PDB entry 8DY7 | electron microscopy, 3.18 A resolution | chains C and D of the 11 polymer chains in the assembly

[Chain C]
Name: DNA-directed RNA polymerase subunit beta
Organism: Streptomyces venezuelae
Notes: EC 2.7.7.6
UniProtKB: F2RIS5 (F2RIS5_STRVP); numbering as in UniProt (aligned over 1-1178)
Chain sequence (1178 residues; row label = number of the first residue in the row):
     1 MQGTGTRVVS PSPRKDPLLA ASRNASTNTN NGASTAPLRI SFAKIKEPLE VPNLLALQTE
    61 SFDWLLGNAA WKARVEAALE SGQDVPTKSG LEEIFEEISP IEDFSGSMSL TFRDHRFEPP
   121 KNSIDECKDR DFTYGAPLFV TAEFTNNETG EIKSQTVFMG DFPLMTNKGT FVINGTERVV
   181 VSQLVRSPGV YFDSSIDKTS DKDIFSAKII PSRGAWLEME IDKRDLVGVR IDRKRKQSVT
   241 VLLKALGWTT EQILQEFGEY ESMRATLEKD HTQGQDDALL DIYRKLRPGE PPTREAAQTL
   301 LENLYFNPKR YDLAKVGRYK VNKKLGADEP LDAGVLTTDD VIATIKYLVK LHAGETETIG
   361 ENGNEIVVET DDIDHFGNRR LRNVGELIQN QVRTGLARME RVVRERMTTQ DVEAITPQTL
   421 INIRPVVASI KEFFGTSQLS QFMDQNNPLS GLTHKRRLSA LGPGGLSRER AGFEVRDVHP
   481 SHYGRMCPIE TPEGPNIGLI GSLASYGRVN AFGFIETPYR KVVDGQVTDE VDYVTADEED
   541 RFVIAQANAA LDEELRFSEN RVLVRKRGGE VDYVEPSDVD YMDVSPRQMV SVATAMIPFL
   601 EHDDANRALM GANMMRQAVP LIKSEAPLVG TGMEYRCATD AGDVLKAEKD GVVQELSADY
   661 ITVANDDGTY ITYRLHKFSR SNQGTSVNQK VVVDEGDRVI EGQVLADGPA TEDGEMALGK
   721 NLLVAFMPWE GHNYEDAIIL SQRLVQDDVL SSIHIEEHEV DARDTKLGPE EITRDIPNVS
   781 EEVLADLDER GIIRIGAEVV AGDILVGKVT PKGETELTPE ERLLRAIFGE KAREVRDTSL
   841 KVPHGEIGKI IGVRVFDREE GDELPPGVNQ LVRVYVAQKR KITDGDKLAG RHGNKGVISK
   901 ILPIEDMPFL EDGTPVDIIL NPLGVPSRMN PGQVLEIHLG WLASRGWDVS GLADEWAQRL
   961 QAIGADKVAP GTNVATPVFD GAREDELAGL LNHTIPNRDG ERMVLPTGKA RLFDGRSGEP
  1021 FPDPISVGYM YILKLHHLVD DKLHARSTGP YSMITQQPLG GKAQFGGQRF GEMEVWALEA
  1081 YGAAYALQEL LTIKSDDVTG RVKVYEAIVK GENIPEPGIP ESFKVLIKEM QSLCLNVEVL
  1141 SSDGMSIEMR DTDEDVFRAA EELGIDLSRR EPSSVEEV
Disordered / not traced: 1-32, 1151-1178

[Chain D]
Name: DNA-directed RNA polymerase subunit beta'
Organism: Streptomyces venezuelae
Notes: EC 2.7.7.6
UniProtKB: F2RIS6 (F2RIS6_STRVP); residue numbers follow UniProt; this construct covers 2-1299
Chain sequence (1298 residues; each row starts with the number of its first residue):
     2 DDVNFFDELR IGLATADDIR QWSHGEVKKP ETINYRTLKP EKDGLFCEKI FGPTRDWECY
    62 CGKYKRVRFK GIICERCGVE VTRAKVRRER MGHIELAAPV THIWYFKGVP SRLGYLLDLA
   122 PKDLEKVIYF AAYMITYVDD ERRTRDLPSL EAHVSVERQQ IENRRDSDLE ARAKKLENDL
   182 GELEAEGAKA DVRRKVREGA EREMKQLRDR AQREIDRLDE VWSRFKNLKV QDLEGDELLY
   242 RELRDRFGTY FDGSMGAAAL QKRLESFDLE EEAERLREII RTGKGQKKTR ALKRLKVVSA
   302 FLQTANSPKG MVLDCVPVIP PDLRPMVQLD GGRFATSDLN DLYRRVINRN NRLKRLLDLG
   362 APEIIVNNEK RMLQEAVDAL FDNGRRGRPV TGPGNRPLKS LSDMLKGKQG RFRQNLLGKR
   422 VDYSARSVIV VGPQLKLHQC GLPKAMALEL FKPFVMKRLV DLNHAQNIKS AKRMVERGRT
   482 VVYDVLEEVI AEHPVLLNRA PTLHRLGIQA FEPQLVEGKA IQIHPLVCTA FNADFDGDQM
   542 AVHLPLSAEA QAEARILMLS SNNILKPADG RPVTMPTQDM VLGLFFLTTD GELRDTKGEG
   602 RAFGSTAEAI MAFDAGELAL QSQIDIRFPV GTVAPRGWVP PVTEEGEPEW QQGDSFRLRT
   662 SLGRALFNEL LPEDYPFVDY SVGKKQLSEI VNDLAERYPK VIVAATLDNL KAAGFYWATR
   722 SGVTVAISDV VVPEAKKAIV KGYEEQDEKV QKQYERGLIT KEERTQELIA IWTKATNEVA
   782 EAMNANFPKT NPIFMMVDSG ARGNMMQMRQ IAGMRGLVSN AKNETIPRPI KASFREGLTV
   842 LEYFISTHGA RKGLADTALR TADSGYLTRR LVDVSQDVII REEDCGTERG LKLRIAERGA
   902 DGVLRKTDDV ETSVYARMLA EDVVVDGKVI APANVDLGDV LIDALVGAGV EEVKTRSVLT
   962 CESAVGTCAF CYGRSLATGK LVDIGEAVGI IAAQSIGEPG TQLTMRTFHT GGVAGDDITQ
  1022 GLPRVVELFE ARQPKGVAPI SEAAGRVRIE ETEKTKKIVV TPDDGTDETA FPISKRARLL
  1082 VGEGDHVEVG QKLTVGATNP HDVLRILGQR AVQVHLVAEV QKVYNSQGVS IHDKHIEIII
  1142 RQMLRRVTII ESGDAELLPG ELVERSKFET ENRRVVTEGG HPASGRPQLM GITKASLATE
  1202 SWLSAASFQE TTRVLTDAAI NAKSDSLIGL KENVIIGKLI PAGTGLSRYR NIRVEPTEEA
  1262 KAAMYSAVGY DDIDYSPFGS GSGQAVPLED YDYGPYNQ
Disordered / not traced: 1007-1017, 1266-1299
Sequence notes: conflict Asp2 (Leu in F2RIS6)
Ion coordination: Zn2+ site 1: Cys60, Cys62, Cys75, Cys78; Mg2+ near Asp537 (its only coordinating residue here); Zn2+ site 2: Cys886, Cys962, Cys969, Cys972

[Interface between chain C and chain D]
Pairs across the interface (270; chain C residue first):
  Asp201(C) with Arg1077(D)
  Phe473(C) with Ala856(D); Asp857(D); Leu860(D), hydrophobic; Met1006(D), hydrophobic
  Arg476(C) with Arg852(D)
  Asp477(C) with Ala822(D)
  Val478(C) with Phe845(D), hydrophobic; His849(D), hydrogen bond (backbone-side chain); Arg852(D)
  His479(C) with Phe845(D)
  Pro480(C) with Phe845(D), hydrophobic
  Tyr483(C) with Val841(D)
  Pro488(C) with Arg852(D), hydrogen bond (backbone-side chain)
  Ile489(C) with Tyr844(D), hydrophobic; Thr848(D)
  Thr491(C) with Arg852(D), hydrogen bond
  Gln546(C) with Thr840(D); Val841(D); Leu842(D)
  Asn548(C) with Val841(D)
  Leu563(C) with Leu842(D), hydrophobic
  Arg565(C) with Leu842(D)
  Val571(C) with Arg829(D); Leu842(D), hydrophobic
  Asp572(C) with Arg765(D), salt bridge; Arg829(D), salt bridge
  Tyr573(C) with Arg829(D)
  Met589(C) with Val841(D), hydrophobic; Phe845(D), hydrophobic
  Leu600(C) with Tyr844(D)
  Glu601(C) with Gly838(D); Leu839(D), hydrogen bond (backbone-backbone)
  His602(C) with Phe835(D); Arg836(D), hydrogen bond (side chain-backbone); Glu837(D); Gly838(D)
  Asp603(C) with Tyr844(D)
  Asp604(C) with Phe835(D); Tyr844(D)
  Ala605(C) with Tyr844(D); Ala851(D), hydrophobic
  Asn606(C) with Ala851(D); Leu855(D)
  Ala608(C) with Tyr844(D)
  Phe726(C) with Thr725(D), hydrogen bond (backbone-side chain); Val726(D), hydrophobic
  Pro728(C) with Ala719(D); Thr720(D), hydrogen bond (backbone-side chain); Val724(D)
  Trp729(C) with Thr720(D)
  Glu730(C) with Thr720(D), hydrogen bond (backbone-side chain); Arg721(D), salt bridge
  Gly731(C) with Pro434(D); Phe716(D)
  His732(C) with Val432(D); Pro434(D)
  Tyr734(C) with Pro526(D); Phe536(D); Gln579(D); Met581(D), hydrophobic; Phe716(D), hydrophobic
  Glu735(C) with Asp535(D); Phe536(D); Gln579(D); Arg803(D), salt bridge
  Asp736(C) with Asp535(D); Phe536(D)
  Arg763(C) with Gly332(D)
  Lys766(C) with Arg37(D), hydrogen bond (side chain-backbone)
  Glu816(C) with Arg67(D), salt bridge
  Lys887(C) with Asp537(D)
  Gly896(C) with Phe536(D)
  Val897(C) with Phe536(D), hydrogen bond (backbone-backbone); Gly538(D)
  Ser899(C) with Val431(D); Val432(D)
  Asn921(C) with Asp580(D), hydrogen bond
  Leu923(C) with Asp580(D); Met797(D), hydrophobic; Arg803(D)
  Val925(C) with Val726(D), hydrophobic
  Pro926(C) with Ile812(D)
  Ser927(C) with Gln808(D), hydrogen bond
  Arg928(C) with Arg803(D)
  Met929(C) with Gln808(D); Gln811(D); Ile812(D), hydrophobic
  Val934(C) with Ala727(D), hydrophobic; Ile728(D)
  Leu935(C) with Ile728(D), hydrophobic
  His938(C) with Ile728(D)
  Phe979(C) with Leu839(D); Thr840(D)
  Glu984(C) with Ile728(D); Arg836(D), salt bridge
  Thr1007(C) with Ser729(D), hydrogen bond (backbone-side chain)
  Lys1009(C) with Thr725(D); Ala727(D); Asp730(D), salt bridge
  Asp1014(C) with Arg721(D), salt bridge
  Pro1022(C) with Arg721(D)
  Pro1024(C) with Thr725(D)
  Ser1026(C) with Thr725(D); Val726(D), hydrogen bond (side chain-backbone); Ala727(D)
  Val1039(C) with Val429(D), hydrophobic; Lys520(D)
  Asp1040(C) with Lys520(D), salt bridge
  Lys1042(C) with Arg427(D); Gln540(D)
  Leu1043(C) with Arg427(D); Ser428(D); Met447(D), hydrophobic
  His1044(C) with Ala426(D); Arg427(D), hydrogen bond (backbone-backbone)
  Ala1045(C) with Ser425(D); Ala426(D), hydrophobic; Glu450(D)
  Arg1046(C) with Asp423(D), salt bridge; Tyr424(D), hydrogen bond (backbone-backbone); Ser425(D), hydrogen bond (backbone-backbone); Glu450(D); Leu451(D)
  Ser1047(C) with Asp423(D); Tyr424(D); Glu450(D)
  Tyr1051(C) with Asp423(D), hydrogen bond
  Met1053(C) with Arg89(D); Val328(D), hydrophobic
  Ile1054(C) with Arg89(D), hydrogen bond (backbone-side chain); Pro326(D); Arg412(D)
  Gln1057(C) with Asn416(D), hydrogen bond (side chain-backbone); Lys420(D)
  Pro1058(C) with Arg421(D); Asp423(D)
  Gly1060(C) with Arg421(D)
  Gly1067(C) with Arg421(D), hydrogen bond (backbone-side chain); Val422(D)
  Gln1068(C) with Arg421(D); Val422(D), hydrogen bond (backbone-backbone); Ser425(D), hydrogen bond (backbone-side chain); Ala426(D); Arg427(D)
  Arg1069(C) with Gln415(D), hydrogen bond (side chain-backbone); Gly419(D), hydrogen bond (side chain-backbone); Lys420(D)
  Phe1070(C) with Gly419(D); Lys420(D), hydrogen bond (backbone-backbone); His544(D)
  Glu1072(C) with Leu418(D); Arg870(D)
  Met1073(C) with Thr503(D)
  Glu1074(C) with Asn499(D); Thr503(D); Ile509(D)
  Val1075(C) with Leu418(D)
  Trp1076(C) with Arg870(D); Val873(D); Ile991(D); Gln995(D)
  Ala1077(C) with Thr503(D); Arg506(D); Ile509(D), hydrophobic; Gln995(D)
  Leu1078(C) with Met559(D), hydrophobic
  Glu1079(C) with Ala988(D); Ile991(D); Leu1231(D); Val1235(D)
  Ala1080(C) with Arg506(D), hydrogen bond (backbone-side chain); Ile992(D), hydrophobic; Gln995(D)
  Tyr1081(C) with Arg506(D), hydrogen bond (side chain-backbone); Ile509(D), hydrogen bond (side chain-backbone); Gln510(D); Asn564(D), hydrogen bond
  Gly1082(C) with Gly1244(D); Thr1245(D), hydrogen bond (backbone-backbone)
  Ala1083(C) with Glu554(D)
  Ala1084(C) with Glu554(D); Leu1240(D), hydrophobic; Ile1241(D), hydrophobic; Thr1245(D), hydrogen bond (backbone-side chain); Gly1246(D)
  Tyr1085(C) with Glu550(D); Glu554(D), hydrogen bond (backbone-side chain); Thr1245(D); Arg1251(D), hydrogen bond
  Ala1086(C) with Glu554(D), hydrogen bond (backbone-side chain)
  Gln1088(C) with Leu1240(D)
  Glu1089(C) with Pro546(D); Leu547(D), hydrogen bond (side chain-backbone); Ser548(D), hydrogen bond; Ala551(D)
  Leu1090(C) with Val422(D)
  Leu1091(C) with Lys420(D), hydrogen bond (backbone-side chain); Val1235(D), hydrophobic
  Lys1094(C) with Asp423(D), hydrogen bond (backbone-backbone); Leu545(D), hydrogen bond (side chain-backbone); Leu547(D)
  Ser1095(C) with Lys420(D); Arg421(D), hydrogen bond (side chain-backbone); Val422(D)
  Asp1096(C) with Lys420(D), salt bridge
  Tyr1105(C) with Pro454(D), hydrophobic; Met457(D)
  Ile1108(C) with Pro454(D), hydrophobic; Phe455(D), hydrophobic
  Val1109(C) with Lys458(D); Ile469(D), hydrophobic
  Gly1118(C) with Val4(D)
  Ile1119(C) with Phe7(D), hydrophobic
  Pro1120(C) with Lys420(D); Ile1237(D)
  Glu1121(C) with Arg89(D), salt bridge
  Ser1122(C) with Leu417(D)
  Phe1123(C) with Leu417(D); Ile1237(D), hydrophobic
  Val1125(C) with Arg412(D)
  Leu1126(C) with Leu406(D), hydrophobic; Phe413(D), hydrophobic; Leu417(D), hydrophobic
  Lys1128(C) with Glu90(D), hydrogen bond (side chain-backbone); Leu324(D)
  Glu1129(C) with Met405(D); Leu406(D); Arg412(D), salt bridge
  Gln1131(C) with Trp23(D); Met92(D); Pro318(D)
  Ser1132(C) with Pro318(D); Tyr344(D); Phe382(D); Leu402(D)
  Leu1133(C) with His103(D), hydrogen bond (backbone-side chain); Ser403(D); Leu406(D), hydrophobic
  Cys1134(C) with Ala15(D), hydrogen bond (backbone-backbone); Ile20(D), hydrophobic; Leu314(D), hydrophobic; Pro318(D)
  Leu1135(C) with Gly13(D); Trp23(D); Tyr106(D); Ala1220(D), hydrophobic
  Asn1136(C) with Arg11(D); Ile12(D); Gly13(D), hydrogen bond (backbone-backbone); Ala15(D); Asp19(D); Trp23(D)
  Val1137(C) with Arg11(D)
  Glu1138(C) with Leu10(D); Arg11(D), salt bridge
  Val1139(C) with Phe7(D), hydrophobic; Glu9(D); Leu10(D), hydrophobic
  Leu1140(C) with Phe6(D); Phe7(D); Asp8(D), hydrogen bond (backbone-backbone); Glu9(D), hydrogen bond (backbone-backbone)
  Ser1141(C) with Phe6(D); Asp8(D)
  Ser1142(C) with Asp8(D)
  Ile1147(C) with Asp2(D); Phe7(D), hydrophobic
  Met1149(C) with Phe7(D), hydrophobic
  Arg1150(C) with Glu90(D)
Interface residues without a listed pair, chain C (162 interface residues in all): His482, Cys487, Ile497, Gly498, Arg561, Pro586, Leu609, Met727, Ala737, His844, Gly885, Lys895, Ile898, Pro922, Gly924, Pro931, Phe1021, Asp1023, Ile1025, Thr1048, Thr1055, Gln1056, Leu1059, Gly1061, Gly1071, Leu1087, Thr1092, Val1104, Lys1110, Gly1111, Ile1114, Glu1116, Met1130
Interface residues without a listed pair, chain D (179 interface residues in all): Asp3, Asn5, Leu14, Trp105, Ile320, Pro321, Asp323, Arg414, Ile430, Gln435, Lys453, Pro502, Leu507, Ala521, Cys529, Leu558, Thr578, Leu583, Tyr717, Gly723, Glu749, Gln752, Glu756, Ile794, Ala802, Gly804, Arg816, Ile827, Lys832, Ile846, Lys853, Thr869, Glu987, Trp1203, Ile1236, Gly1238, Lys1239, Ala1243

[In short]
Chain C and chain D form an interface of 162 and 179 residues respectively, with 47 hydrogen bonds and 14 salt
bridges. Polar contacts include Asp572(C)-Arg765(D), Asp572(C)-Arg829(D) and Glu730(C)-Arg721(D). Cys60(D),
Cys62(D), Cys75(D) and Cys78(D) form the Zn2+ site 1.
Chain C is DNA-directed RNA polymerase subunit beta and chain D is DNA-directed RNA polymerase subunit beta',
both from Streptomyces venezuelae; the structure, Streptomyces venezuelae RNAP transcription open promoter
complex with WhiA and WhiB transcription factors, was determined by electron microscopy together with 8DY9
from the same study.
